Entry 3ESY (X-ray diffraction, 2.39 A resolution); this record covers chain A.

Chain A:
Molecule: Flavodoxin
Organism: Anabaena sp
UniProtKB: P0A3E0 (FLAV_ANASO); residues 1-169 here correspond to UniProt positions 2-170 (UniProt number = residue number + 1)
Sequence (169 residues; each row starts with the number of its first residue):
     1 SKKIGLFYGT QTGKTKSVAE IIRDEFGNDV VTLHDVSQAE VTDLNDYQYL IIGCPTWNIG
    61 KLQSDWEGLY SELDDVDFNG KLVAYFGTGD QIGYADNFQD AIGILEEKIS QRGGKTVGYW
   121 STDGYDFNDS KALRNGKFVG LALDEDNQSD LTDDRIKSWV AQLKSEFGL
Unresolved in the structure: 1
Differences from the reference sequence: engineered mutation K16 (Glu17 in P0A3E0), K61 (Glu62 in P0A3E0)
Small-molecule neighbours: FMN (flavin mononucleotide): G9, T10, Q11, T12, G13, K14, T15, K16, P55, T56, W57, N58, G60, T88, G89, D90, Y94, N97, F98, Q99, D146

Overview:
Chain A binds flavin mononucleotide.
Chain A is Flavodoxin (Anabaena sp); the structure, E16KE61K Flavodoxin from Anabaena, was determined by X-ray
diffraction, deposited together with 3ESX and 3ESZ.
